Entry 6M4O (electron microscopy, 3.40 A resolution); this record covers chains A and B of the 5 polymer chains in the assembly.

Chain A:
Name: ORM1-like protein 3
Organism: Homo sapiens
UniProt: Q8N138 (ORML3_HUMAN); residues 1-153 here = UniProt positions 1-153
Sequence (153 residues; row label = number of the first residue in the row):
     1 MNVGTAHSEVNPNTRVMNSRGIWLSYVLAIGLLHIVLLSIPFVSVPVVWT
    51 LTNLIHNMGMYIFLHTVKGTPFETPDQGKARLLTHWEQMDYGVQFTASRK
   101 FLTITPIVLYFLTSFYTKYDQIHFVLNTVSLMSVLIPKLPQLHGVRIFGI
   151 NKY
Disordered / not traced: 1-11, 151-153
Curated features (UniProtKB/Swiss-Prot):
  - region: Met1 to Met17 (Important for ceramide level-sensing)
  - modified residue: Pro137 (Hydroxyproline)
  - mutagenesis: Asn2 to Met17 (Impaired negative regulation of SPT complex activity in the presence of ceramides), Asn2 to Ser8 (Impaired negative regulation of SPT complex activity in the presence of ceramides), Asn2 (Impaired negative regulation of SPT complex activity in the presence of ceramides), Asn13 (N13A: Disrupted ceramide binding; impaired negative regulation of SPT complex activity in the presence of ceramides; in the absence of ceramides, reduced affinity of SPT complex towards palmitoyl-CoA), Val16 (V16R: Impaired negative regulation of SPT complex activity in the presence of ceramides), Ile22 (I22R: Impaired negative regulation of SPT complex activity in the presence of ceramides), Phe63 (F63P: Impaired negative regulation of SPT complex activity in the presence of ceramides; F63R: Impaired negative regulation of SPT complex activity in the presence of ceramides), His85 (H85A: No effect on the negative regulation of SPT complex activity in the presence of ceramides), Pro137 (P137A: Increased protein levels; decreased ubiquitination; increased negative regulation of SPT complex activity)

Chain B:
Name: Serine palmitoyltransferase 1
Organism: Homo sapiens
Notes: EC 2.3.1.50
UniProt: O15269 (SPTC1_HUMAN); residue numbers follow UniProt; this construct covers 1-473
Sequence (473 residues; row label = number of the first residue in the row):
     1 MATATEQWVLVEMVQALYEAPAYHLILEGILILWIIRLLFSKTYKLQERS
    51 DLTVKEKEELIEEWQPEPLVPPVPKDHPALNYNIVSGPPSHKTVVNGKEC
   101 INFASFNFLGLLDNPRVKAAALASLKKYGVGTCGPRGFYGTFDVHLDLED
   151 RLAKFMKTEEAIIYSYGFATIASAIPAYSKRGDIVFVDRAACFAIQKGLQ
   201 ASRSDIKLFKHNDMADLERLLKEQEIEDQKNPRKARVTRRFIVVEGLYMN
   251 TGTICPLPELVKLKYKYKARIFLEESLSFGVLGEHGRGVTEHYGINIDDI
   301 DLISANMENALASIGGFCCGRSFVIDHQRLSGQGYCFSASLPPLLAAAAI
   351 EALNIMEENPGIFAVLKEKCGQIHKALQGISGLKVVGESLSPAFHLQLEE
   401 STGSREQDVRLLQEIVDQCMNRSIALTQARYLEKEEKCLPPPSIRVVVTV
   451 EQTEEELERAASTIKEVAQAVLL
Disordered / not traced: 1-17, 46-473
Curated features (UniProtKB/Swiss-Prot):
  - modified residue: Tyr164 (Phosphotyrosine)
  - natural variant: Ala20 (A20S: In ALS27), Tyr23 (Y23F: In ALS27), Leu38 (L38R: In ALS27; uncertain significance), Leu39 (deletion: In ALS27), Phe40 to Ser41 (deletion: In ALS27), Cys133 (C133W: In HSAN1A; C133Y: In HSAN1A), Val144 (V144D: In HSAN1A), Arg239 (R239W: In a breast cancer sample), Ala310 (A310G: Found in a patient with HSAN1A; uncertain significance), Ser331 (S331F: In HSAN1A; S331Y: In ALS27 and HSAN1A), Ala352 (A352V: In HSAN1A), Gly387 (G387A: Does not affect catalytic activity towards serine)
  - mutagenesis: Phe138 (F138A: Decreased catalytic activity with L-serine and palmitoyl-CoA as substrates), Tyr164 (Y164F: Increased serine palmitoyltransferase activity and sphingolipid content), Phe337 (F337A: Strongly decreased catalytic activity with L-serine and palmitoyl-CoA as substrates), Ser338 (S338A: Decreased catalytic activity with L-serine and palmitoyl-CoA as substrates)

Interface between chain A and chain B:
Residue-residue contacts (24):
  Gly92(A) with Tyr44(B)
  Gln94(A) with Tyr44(B)
  Phe95(A) with Leu38(B), hydrophobic; Ser41(B); Thr43(B)
  Lys100(A) with Leu38(B); Leu39(B); Lys42(B)
  Thr103(A) with Leu38(B)
  Ile107(A) with Ile35(B), hydrophobic
  Tyr110(A) with His24(B)
  Phe111(A) with Glu28(B); Ile32(B), hydrophobic
  Ser114(A) with His24(B), hydrogen bond; Glu28(B), hydrogen bond
  Tyr119(A) with Pro21(B), hydrophobic; His24(B); Leu25(B), hydrophobic
  Gln121(A) with Tyr23(B), hydrogen bond
  Phe124(A) with Tyr23(B), hydrophobic; His24(B)
  Thr128(A) with Leu27(B)
  Leu131(A) with Leu31(B), hydrophobic
  Leu139(A) with Trp34(B), hydrophobic
Also at the interface, not in a pair above, chain A (20 interface residues in all): Val93, Ile104, Lys118, Met132, Leu135
Also at the interface, not in a pair above, chain B (18 interface residues in all): Tyr18, Lys45

Overview:
Chain A and chain B form an interface of 20 and 18 residues respectively, with 3 hydrogen bonds. Polar pairs
include Ser114(A)-His24(B), Ser114(A)-Glu28(B) and Gln121(A)-Tyr23(B). Curated annotation (UniProt) lists 13
mutagenesis sites on chain A; 4 mutagenesis sites on chain B.
Here chain A is ORM1-like protein 3 and chain B is Serine palmitoyltransferase 1, both from Homo sapiens.
Entry 6M4O (Cryo-EM structure of the monomeric SPT-ORMDL3 complex) was determined by electron microscopy (same
publication as 6M4N, 7CQI and 7CQK).
